Entry 9H9L (electron microscopy, 3.20 A resolution); this record covers chains A and P of the 13 polymer chains in the assembly.

Chain A:
Molecule: 16S RNA
Organism: Escherichia coli
Sequence (1541 nucleotides; numbered 1 to 1542; 1 number in that range is skipped by the numbering (no residue carries it; nothing is unmodelled there); the number before each row is that of its first residue):
     1 AAAUUGAAGA GUUUGAUCAU GGCUCAGAUU GAACGCUGGC GGCAGGCCUA ACACAUGCAA
    61 GUCGAACGGU AACAGGAAGA AGCUUGCUUC UUUGCUGACG AGUGGCGGAC GGGUGAGUAA
   121 UGUCUGGGAA ACUGCCUGAU GGAGGGGGAU AACUACUGGA AACGGUAGCU AAUACCGCAU
   181 AACGUCGCAA GACCAAAGAG GGGGACCUUC GGGCCUCUUG CCAUCGGAUG UGCCCAGAUG
   241 GGAUUAGCUA GUAGGUGGGG UAACGGCUCA CCUAGGCGAC GAUCCCUAGC UGGUCUGAGA
   301 GGAUGACCAG CCACACUGGA ACUGAGACAC GGUCCAGACU CCUACGGGAG GCAGCAGUGG
   361 GGAAUAUUGC ACAAUGGGCG CAAGCCUGAU GCAGCCAUGC CGCGUGUAUG AAGAAGGCCU
   421 UCGGGUUGUA AAGUACUUUC AGCGGGGAGG AAGGGAGUAA AGUUAAUACC UUUGCUCAUU
   481 GACGUUACCC GCAGAAGAAG CACCGGCUAA CUCCGUGCCA GCAGCCXCGG UAAUACGGAG
   541 GGUGCAAGCG UUAAUCGGAA UUACUGGGCG UAAAGCGCAC GCAGGCGGUU UGUUAAGUCA
   601 GAUGUGAAAU CCCCGGGCUC AACCUGGGAA CUGCAUCUGA UACUGGCAAG CUUGAGUCUC
   661 GUAGAGGGGG GUAGAAUUCC AGGUGUAGCG GUGAAAUGCG UAGAGAUCUG GAGGAAUACC
   721 GGUGGCGAAG GCGGCCCCCU GGACGAAGAC UGACGCUCAG GUGCGAAAGC GUGGGGAGCA
   781 AACAGGAUUA GAUACCCUGG UAGUCCACGC CGUAAACGAU GUCGACUUGG AGGUUGUGCC
   841 CUUGAGGCGU GGCUUCCGGA GCUAACGCGU UAAGUCGACC GCCUGGGGAG UACGGCCGCA
   901 AGGUUAAAAC UCAAAUGAAU UGACGGGGGC
   932 CCGCACAAGC GGUGGAGCAU GUGGUUUAAU UCGAUGXAAC GCGAAGAACC UUACCUGGUC
   992 UUGACAUCCA CGGAAGUUUU CAGAGAUGAG AAUGUGCCUU CGGGAACCGU GAGACAGGUG
  1052 CUGCAUGGCU GUCGUCAGCU CGUGUUGUGA AAUGUUGGGU UAAGUCCCGC AACGAGCGCA
  1112 ACCCUUAUCC UUUGUUGCCA GCGGUCCGGC CGGGAACUCA AAGGAGACUG CCAGUGAUAA
  1172 ACUGGAGGAA GGUGGGGAUG ACGUCAAGUC AUCAUGGCCC UUACGACCAG GGCUACACAC
  1232 GUGCUACAAU GGCGCAUACA AAGAGAAGCG ACCUCGCGAG AGCAAGCGGA CCUCAUAAAG
  1292 UGCGUCGUAG UCCGGAUUGG AGUCUGCAAC UCGACUCCAU GAAGUCGGAA UCGCUAGUAA
  1352 UCGUGGAUCA GAAUGCCACG GUGAAUACGU UCCCGGCCUU GUACACACCG CCCGUXACAC
  1412 CAUGGGAGUG GGUUGCAAAA GAAGUAGGUA GCUUAACCUU CGGGAGGGCG CUUACCACUU
  1472 UGUGAUUCAU GACUGGGGUG AAGUCGUAAC AAGGUAACCG UAGGGGAACC UGCGGUUGGA
  1532 UCACCUCCUU A
Disordered / not traced: 932-1386, 1535-1542
Modified positions: PSU (pseudouridine-5'-monophosphate) at position 516, G7M (N7-methyl-guanosine-5'-monophosphate) at position 527, 2MG (2N-methylguanosine-5'-monophosphate) at position 967, 5MC (5-methylcytidine-5'-monophosphate) at position 968, 2MG (2N-methylguanosine-5'-monophosphate) at position 1208, 4OC (4n,o2'-methylcytidine-5'-monophosphate) at position 1402, 5MC (5-methylcytidine-5'-monophosphate) at position 1407, UR3 (3-methyluridine-5'-monophoshate) at position 1498, 2MG (2N-methylguanosine-5'-monophosphate) at position 1516, MA6 (6N-dimethyladenosine-5'-monophoshate) at position 1518, MA6 (6N-dimethyladenosine-5'-monophoshate) at position 1519
Bound ions: Mg2+ site 1 near G21 (its only coordinating residue here); Mg2+ site 2 near A53 (its only coordinating residue here); Mg2+ site 3 near G57 (its only coordinating residue here); Mg2+ site 4: A59, U387; Mg2+ site 5: A109, G331; Mg2+ site 6: A116, G117, G289; Mg2+ site 7: G145, A197; Mg2+ site 8 near A174 (its only coordinating residue here); Mg2+ site 9: U180, A195; Mg2+ site 10 near G266 (its only coordinating residue here); Mg2+ site 11: G299, G558; Mg2+ site 12 near A306 (its only coordinating residue here); 3 more K+ sites not listed; 23 more Mg2+ sites not listed
Ligand contacts: A1IC4 ((2S,3S)-2-[[(2S)-2-[[(2S,4S)-5-aminocarbonyloxy-4-oxidanyl-2-[[(2S,3R)-3-oxidanylpiperidin-2-yl]carbonylamino]pentanoyl]amino]-3-(1H-imidazol-4-yl)propanoyl]amino]-3-(2-chloranyl-1H-imidazol-4-yl)-3-oxidanyl-propanoic acid): U692, G693, U788, U789, G791, A792, A794, C795, C796, U1506

Chain P:
Protein: Small ribosomal subunit protein bS16
Organism: Escherichia coli
Reference sequence: P0A7T3 (RS16_ECOLI); numbering as in UniProt (aligned over 1-82)
Chain sequence (82 residues; numbered 1 to 82; the number before each row is that of its first residue):
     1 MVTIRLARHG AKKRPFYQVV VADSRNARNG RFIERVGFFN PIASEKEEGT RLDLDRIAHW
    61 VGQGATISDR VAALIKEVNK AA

Chain A / chain P interface:
Pairs across the interface (54; chain A residue first):
  C43(A) / Lys-12(P)  salt bridge to the phosphate
  A44(A) / Lys-12(P)  phosphate contact
  C110(A) / Arg-25(P)  hydrogen bond to the sugar
  G134(A) / Arg-25(P)  base contact
  C135(A) / Met-1(P)  hydrogen bond to the base
  C136(A) / Met-1(P)  sugar contact
  C136(A) / Gly-64(P)  hydrogen bond to the sugar
  U137(A) / Gly-64(P)  sugar contact
  G227(A) / Gln-63(P)  hydrogen bond to the base
  A228(A) / Val-2(P)  sugar contact
  A228(A) / Trp-60(P)  sugar contact
  A228(A) / Gln-63(P)  sugar contact
  U229(A) / Val-2(P)  sugar contact
  U229(A) / Asp-23(P)  hydrogen bond to the sugar
  U229(A) / Ile-33(P)  sugar contact
  G230(A) / Asp-23(P)  sugar contact
  G230(A) / Arg-25(P)  sugar contact
  G230(A) / Arg-31(P)  salt bridge to the phosphate
  U231(A) / Arg-31(P)  salt bridge to the phosphate
  G310(A) / Gly-30(P)  phosphate contact
  G310(A) / Arg-31(P)  hydrogen bond to the phosphate
  C311(A) / Arg-31(P)  salt bridge to the phosphate
  A374(A) / Tyr-17(P)  sugar contact
  U375(A) / Leu-6(P)  hydrogen bond to the sugar
  U375(A) / Arg-28(P)  hydrogen bond to the base
  U375(A) / Arg-70(P)  salt bridge to the phosphate
  G376(A) / Arg-5(P)  hydrogen bond to the phosphate
  G376(A) / Leu-6(P)  phosphate contact
  G376(A) / Ser-68(P)  hydrogen bond to the phosphate
  G377(A) / Arg-5(P)  salt bridge to the phosphate
  G377(A) / Ser-24(P)  sugar contact
  U390(A) / Arg-28(P)  hydrogen bond to the sugar
  G391(A) / Arg-8(P)  salt bridge to the phosphate
  G391(A) / Arg-28(P)  salt bridge to the phosphate
  C392(A) / Lys-12(P)  phosphate contact
  C392(A) / Lys-13(P)  hydrogen bond to the phosphate
  A393(A) / Lys-12(P)  phosphate contact
  A393(A) / Lys-13(P)  salt bridge to the phosphate
  A451(A) / Arg-70(P)  salt bridge to the phosphate
  A452(A) / Arg-70(P)  sugar contact
  A452(A) / Ala-73(P)  sugar contact
  U473(A) / Lys-76(P)  salt bridge to the phosphate
  C483(A) / Lys-13(P)  hydrogen bond to the sugar
  G617(A) / Arg-14(P)  sugar contact
  G617(A) / Lys-46(P)  salt bridge to the phosphate
  G617(A) / Glu-47(P)  sugar contact
  C618(A) / Arg-14(P)  sugar contact
  C624(A) / Gly-10(P)  sugar contact
  U625(A) / His-9(P)  phosphate contact
  U625(A) / Gly-10(P)  phosphate contact
  U625(A) / Phe-16(P)  phosphate contact
  G626(A) / Gln-18(P)  hydrogen bond to the phosphate
  G626(A) / Arg-35(P)  salt bridge to the phosphate
  G626(A) / Arg-51(P)  sugar contact
Interface residues without a listed pair, chain A (40 interface residues in all): G111, G112, A309, G450, G474, A608, G616, C623, G627
Interface residues without a listed pair, chain P (43 interface residues in all): Thr-3, Ala-11, Pro-15, Ala-27, Asn-29, Phe-32, Phe-38, Pro-41, Ile-42, Gly-62, Thr-66, Lys-80

Summary:
40 residues of chain A and 43 residues of chain P are in contact, with 14 hydrogen bonds and 13 salt bridges.
Among the polar pairs are C135(A)/Met-1(P), G227(A)/Gln-63(P) and U375(A)/Arg-28(P). Ligands of chain A:
compound A1IC4. A59(A) and U387(A) form the Mg2+ site 4.
Here chain A is 16S RNA and chain P is Small ribosomal subunit protein bS16, both from Escherichia coli. Entry
9H9L (Complex 3 (BODY) 30S-tRNA-GE81112) was determined by electron microscopy, deposited together with 9H8G,
9H9H, 9H9I, 9H9J, 9H9K, 9H9M and 9H9N.
